PDB entry 4Q4W | X-ray diffraction, 1.40 A resolution | chains 1 and 2 of the 4 polymer chains in the assembly

Chain 1:
Protein: Coxsackievirus capsid protein VP1
Organism: Coxsackievirus A24
Reference sequence: V9VEF3 (V9VEF3_9ENTO); residues 1-305 here correspond to UniProt positions 581-885 (UniProt number = residue number + 580)
Amino-acid sequence (305 residues; row label = number of the first residue in the row):
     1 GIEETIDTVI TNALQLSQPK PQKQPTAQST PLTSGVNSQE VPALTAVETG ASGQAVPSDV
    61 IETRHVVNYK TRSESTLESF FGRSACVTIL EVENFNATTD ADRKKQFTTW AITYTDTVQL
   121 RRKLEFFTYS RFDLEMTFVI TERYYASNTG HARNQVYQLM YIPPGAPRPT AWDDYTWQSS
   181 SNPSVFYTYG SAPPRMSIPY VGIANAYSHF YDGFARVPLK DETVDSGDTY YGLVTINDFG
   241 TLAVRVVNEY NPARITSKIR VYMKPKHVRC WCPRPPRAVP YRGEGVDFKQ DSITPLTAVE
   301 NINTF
Disordered / not traced: 1-24
Metal / ion sites: Ca2+ site 1: T26, A27, S29, N68; Ca2+ site 2: T33, S34, S58, I61; Ca2+ site 3: L44 (shared with 2 residues of chain 4)
Small-molecule neighbours:
  - hexane-1,6-diol (HEZ), molecule 1: T88, I89, D116, T117, D174, Y175, Q178
  - hexane-1,6-diol (HEZ), molecule 2: N154, T188, Y189, G190, S191
  - hexane-1,6-diol (HEZ), molecule 3: Y230, V234, T235, E284

Chain 2:
Protein: Coxsackievirus capsid protein VP2
Organism: Coxsackievirus A24
Reference sequence: V9VEF3 (V9VEF3_9ENTO); residues 1-271 here correspond to UniProt positions 70-340 (UniProt number = residue number + 69)
Amino-acid sequence (271 residues; each row starts with the number of its first residue):
     1 SPNVEACGYS DRVRQITLGN STITTQEAAN AVVAYGEWPS YLDDKEANPI DAPTEPDVSS
    61 NRFYTLDSVQ WKSTSRGWWW KLPDALKDMG MFGQNMYYHY LGRSGYTVHV QCNASKFHQG
   121 ALGVFAIPEY VMACNTEAKT SYVSYVNANP GEKGGVFDNA YNPSAEASEG RKFAALDYLL
   181 GCGVLAGNAF VYPHQIINLR TNNSATLVLP YVNSLAIDCM AKHNNWGLVI LPLCKLDYAP
   241 NSSTEIPITV TIAPMFTEFN GLRNITVPAT Q
Disordered / not traced: 1-7
Metal / ion sites: Ca2+ near E55 (its only coordinating residue here)

Chain 1 / chain 2 interface:
Contacting residue pairs - 122 pairs, chain 1 then chain 2:
  E48(1) with A29(2); Q195(2); I196(2), hydrogen bond (backbone-backbone); N198(2), hydrogen bond; T201(2), hydrogen bond; N202(2)
  T49(1) with A29(2); N30(2); V32(2); Q195(2), hydrogen bond (backbone-side chain)
  G50(1) with H194(2)
  T128(1) with E129(2)
  Y129(1) with E129(2), hydrogen bond; V212(2), hydrophobic; N213(2); S214(2)
  A204(1) with S214(2); L215(2), hydrophobic
  N205(1) with S214(2), hydrogen bond (backbone-backbone); L215(2)
  A206(1) with S214(2)
  S208(1) with S214(2), hydrogen bond
  F210(1) with E129(2); V131(2), hydrophobic
  Y211(1) with E129(2); V131(2); H223(2)
  D212(1) with K81(2), salt bridge; E129(2), hydrogen bond (backbone-side chain); Y130(2); V131(2); H223(2); N224(2), hydrogen bond (backbone-backbone)
  G213(1) with K222(2)
  F214(1) with V143(2); Y145(2), hydrophobic; A148(2), hydrophobic; N149(2); K222(2), hydrogen bond (backbone-backbone)
  A215(1) with K222(2), hydrogen bond (backbone-side chain)
  R216(1) with K222(2)
  V217(1) with Y145(2); A221(2), hydrophobic; K222(2)
  P218(1) with Y145(2); P268(2); A269(2), hydrogen bond (backbone-backbone)
  L219(1) with V267(2); A269(2)
  K220(1) with V267(2), hydrogen bond (backbone-backbone); P268(2); A269(2); T270(2)
  S226(1) with R171(2), hydrogen bond (backbone-side chain)
  G227(1) with Y142(2), hydrogen bond (backbone-side chain); R171(2), hydrogen bond (backbone-side chain)
  D228(1) with Y142(2), hydrogen bond
  T229(1) with Y142(2); R171(2), hydrogen bond (backbone-side chain)
  Y230(1) with K139(2); T140(2); S141(2); Y142(2), hydrophobic
  Y231(1) with K81(2); Y130(2); V131(2); M132(2), hydrogen bond (side chain-backbone); S141(2), hydrogen bond (backbone-backbone); V143(2); F173(2), hydrophobic
  V234(1) with S141(2)
  C272(1) with Y35(2), hydrophobic; V212(2), hydrophobic
  P273(1) with V191(2); Y192(2)
  R274(1) with P128(2), hydrogen bond (side chain-backbone); E129(2), hydrogen bond (side chain-backbone); V191(2); Y192(2), hydrogen bond
  P275(1) with V184(2); N188(2); V191(2); Y192(2)
  P276(1) with V184(2)
  R277(1) with C182(2), hydrogen bond (side chain-backbone); G183(2)
  A278(1) with G183(2), hydrogen bond (backbone-backbone); V184(2), hydrophobic; L185(2), hydrophobic
  V279(1) with G183(2)
  R282(1) with C134(2); T136(2), hydrogen bond (side chain-backbone); E137(2); K139(2), hydrogen bond (side chain-backbone); T140(2)
  E284(1) with T140(2), hydrogen bond; S141(2), hydrogen bond
  G285(1) with S141(2)
  V286(1) with V131(2); M132(2); A133(2); C182(2)
  D287(1) with A133(2); C134(2), hydrogen bond (side chain-backbone); T140(2); S141(2), hydrogen bond (side chain-backbone)
  F288(1) with A133(2), hydrophobic; E137(2); Y161(2), hydrogen bond (backbone-side chain); A174(2); L176(2), hydrophobic; C182(2); G183(2)
  K289(1) with E137(2)
  Q290(1) with E137(2), hydrogen bond (backbone-side chain); Y161(2), hydrogen bond (side chain-backbone); P163(2)
  I293(1) with Y161(2), hydrophobic; L176(2), hydrophobic; Y178(2), hydrogen bond (backbone-side chain); L179(2), hydrophobic
  L296(1) with L185(2), hydrophobic
Also at the interface, not in a pair above, chain 1 (48 interface residues in all): V47, G283, P295
Also at the interface, not in a pair above, chain 2 (64 interface residues in all): I127, S144, N162, G181, A189, A216, C219, T266, Q271

In short:
Chain 1 and chain 2 form an interface of 48 and 64 residues respectively, with 35 hydrogen bonds and 1 salt
bridge. Polar pairs include D212(1)-K81(2), E48(1)-N198(2) and E48(1)-T201(2). One hexane-1,6-diol molecule is
bound between chain 1 and chain 2.
Here chain 1 is Coxsackievirus capsid protein VP1 and chain 2 is Coxsackievirus capsid protein VP2, both from
Coxsackievirus A24. Entry 4Q4W (High-resolution crystal structure of Coxsackievirus A24v) was determined by
X-ray diffraction (same publication as 4Q4V, 4Q4X and 4Q4Y).
